7KZQ - chains C and L of the 16 polymer chains in the assembly; structure by electron microscopy, 4.30 A resolution (low resolution: residue-level contacts below are approximate; hydrogen-bond / salt-bridge calls are withheld).

[Chain C]
Protein: Fanconi anemia group C protein
Source organism: Homo sapiens
Reference sequence: Q00597 (FANCC_HUMAN); residue numbers follow UniProt; this construct covers 1-558
Sequence (583 residues; row label = number of the first residue in the row; numbers below 1 keep their minus sign (Met-24 is residue -24)):
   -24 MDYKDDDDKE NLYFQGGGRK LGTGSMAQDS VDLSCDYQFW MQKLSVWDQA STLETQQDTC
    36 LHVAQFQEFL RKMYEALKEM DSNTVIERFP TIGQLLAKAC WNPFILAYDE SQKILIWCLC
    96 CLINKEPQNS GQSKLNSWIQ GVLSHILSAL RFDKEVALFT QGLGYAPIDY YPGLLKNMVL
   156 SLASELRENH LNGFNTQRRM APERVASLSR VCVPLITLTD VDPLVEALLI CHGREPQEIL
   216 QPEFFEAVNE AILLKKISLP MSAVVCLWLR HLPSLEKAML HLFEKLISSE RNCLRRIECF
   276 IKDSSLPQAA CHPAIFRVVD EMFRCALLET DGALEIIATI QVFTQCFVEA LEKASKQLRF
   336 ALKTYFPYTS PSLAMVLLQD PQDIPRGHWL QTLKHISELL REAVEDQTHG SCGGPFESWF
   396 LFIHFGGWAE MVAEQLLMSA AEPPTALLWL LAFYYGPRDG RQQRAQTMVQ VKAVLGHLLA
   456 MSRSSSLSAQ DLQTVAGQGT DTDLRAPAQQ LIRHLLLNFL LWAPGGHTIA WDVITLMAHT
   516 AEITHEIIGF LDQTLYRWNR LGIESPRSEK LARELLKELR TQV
Not modelled in the structure: -24 to 0, 473-480
Differences from the reference sequence: initiating methionine (-24); expression tag (-23 to 0)

[Chain L]
Protein: E3 ubiquitin-protein ligase FANCL
Source organism: Homo sapiens
Notes: EC 2.3.2.27
Reference sequence: Q9NW38 (FANCL_HUMAN); residue numbers follow UniProt; this construct covers 1-375
Sequence (394 residues; numbered -18 to 375; the number before each row is that of its first residue; numbers below 1 keep their minus sign (Met-18 is residue -18)):
   -18 MDYKDDDDKE NLYFQGGGRM AVTEASLLRQ CPLLLPQNRS KTVYEGFISA QGRDFHLRIV
    42 LPEDLQLKNA RLLCSWQLRT ILSGYHRIVQ QRMQHSPDLM SFMMELKMLL EVALKNRQEL
   102 YALPPPPQFY SSLIEEIGTL GWDKLVYADT CFSTIKLKAE DASGREHLIT LKLKAKYPAE
   162 SPDYFVDFPV PFCASWTPQS SLISIYSQFL AAIESLKAFW DVMDEIDEKT WVLEPEKPPR
   222 SATARRIALG NNVSINIEVD PRHPTMLPEC FFLGADHVVK PLGIKLSRNI HLWDPENSVL
   282 QNLKDVLEID FPARAILEKS DFTMDCGICY AYQLDGTIPD QVCDNSQCGQ PFHQICLYEW
   342 LRGLLTSRQS FNIIFGECPY CSKPITLKMS GRKH
Not modelled in the structure: -18 to 0, 371-375
Differences from the reference sequence: initiating methionine (-18); expression tag (-17 to 0)
Metal / ion sites: Zn2+ site 1: Cys307, Cys310, His334, Cys337; Zn2+ site 2: Cys324, Cys329, Cys359, Cys362
Curated features (UniProtKB/Swiss-Prot):
  - zinc finger: Cys307 to Ser363 (RING-type)
  - binding site (Zn(2+)): Cys307, Cys310, Cys324, Cys329, His334, Cys337, Cys359, Cys362
  - modified residue: Ala2 (N-acetylalanine)
  - mutagenesis: Val127 to Tyr128 (No effect on interaction with FANCI and FANCD2), Leu149 (L149A: No effect on interaction with FANCI and FANCD2; when associated with A-166), Tyr158 to Pro159 (Abolishes UBE2T charging), Phe166 (F166A: Does not affect interaction with FANCI and FANCD2; when associated with A-149), Trp212 to Leu214 (Impairs interaction with FANCI and FANCD2), Leu248 (L248A: Impairs interaction with FANCI and FANCD2; when associated with A-252, A-254 and A-265), Phe252 (F252A: Impairs interaction with FANCI and FANCD2; when associated with A-248, A-254 and A-265), Leu254 (L254A: Impairs interaction with FANCI and FANCD2; when associated with A-248, A-252 and A-265), Ile265 (I265A: Impairs interaction with FANCI and FANCD2; when associated with A-248, A-252 and A-254), Cys307 (C307A: Abolishes ubiquitin ligase activity), Ile309 (I309A: Loss of interaction with UBE2T), Cys310 (C310A: Abolishes ubiquitin ligase activity), 3 further mutagenesis entries in UniProt

[Chain C / chain L interface]
Residue-residue contacts (33):
  Glu163(C) with Arg343(L)
  Leu166(C) with Glu340(L); Arg343(L); Gly344(L)
  Asn167(C) with Arg343(L)
  Gly168(C) with Gly344(L)
  Phe169(C) with Gly344(L); Leu345(L); Leu346(L)
  Asn170(C) with Arg343(L); Leu345(L); Leu346(L)
  Thr171(C) with Leu346(L)
  Lys331(C) with Leu254(L)
  Gln332(C) with Leu254(L); Tyr311(L)
  Arg334(C) with Phe252(L)
  Ala336(C) with Glu239(L)
  Lys338(C) with Glu239(L)
  Pro346(C) with Asp241(L); Glu250(L)
  Ser347(C) with Leu248(L); Glu250(L)
  Met350(C) with Pro249(L); Glu250(L); Cys251(L)
  Gln354(C) with Ser268(L)
  Asp358(C) with Ile265(L); Arg269(L)
  Pro360(C) with Arg269(L)
  His370(C) with Ile271(L); His272(L)
  Gly385(C) with His244(L)
Other interface residues (no listed pair), chain C (25 interface residues in all): Arg162, Leu333, Ser345, Val351, His384
Other interface residues (no listed pair), chain L (24 interface residues in all): Arg243, Met247, Asp306, Ala312

[In short]
The interface between chain C and chain L involves 25 residues on one side and 24 on the other. Cys307(L),
Cys310(L), His334(L) and Cys337(L) form the Zn2+ site 1. From UniProt: 8 Zn2+-binding residues and 19
mutagenesis sites on chain L.
Chain C is Fanconi anemia group C protein and chain L is E3 ubiquitin-protein ligase FANCL, both from Homo
sapiens; the structure, Structure of the human Fanconi anaemia Core-ID complex, was determined by electron
microscopy together with 7KZP, 7KZR, 7KZS, 7KZT and 7KZV from the same study.
